PDB entry 7BOE | electron microscopy, 2.90 A resolution | chains A and K of the 21 polymer chains in the assembly

Chain A:
Molecule: 16S rRNA
From: Escherichia coli (strain K12)
Sequence (1542 nucleotides; each row starts with the number of its first residue):
     1 AAAUUGAAGAGUUUGAUCAUGGCUCAGAUUGAACGCUGGCGGCAGGCCUA
    51 ACACAUGCAAGUCGAACGGUAACAGGAAGAAGCUUGCUUCUUUGCUGACG
   101 AGUGGCGGACGGGUGAGUAAUGUCUGGGAAACUGCCUGAUGGAGGGGGAU
   151 AACUACUGGAAACGGUAGCUAAUACCGCAUAACGUCGCAAGACCAAAGAG
   201 GGGGACCUUCGGGCCUCUUGCCAUCGGAUGUGCCCAGAUGGGAUUAGCUA
   251 GUAGGUGGGGUAACGGCUCACCUAGGCGACGAUCCCUAGCUGGUCUGAGA
   301 GGAUGACCAGCCACACUGGAACUGAGACACGGUCCAGACUCCUACGGGAG
   351 GCAGCAGUGGGGAAUAUUGCACAAUGGGCGCAAGCCUGAUGCAGCCAUGC
   401 CGCGUGUAUGAAGAAGGCCUUCGGGUUGUAAAGUACUUUCAGCGGGGAGG
   451 AAGGGAGUAAAGUUAAUACCUUUGCUCAUUGACGUUACCCGCAGAAGAAG
   501 CACCGGCUAACUCCGUGCCAGCAGCCXCGGUAAUACGGAGGGUGCAAGCG
   551 UUAAUCGGAAUUACUGGGCGUAAAGCGCACGCAGGCGGUUUGUUAAGUCA
   601 GAUGUGAAAUCCCCGGGCUCAACCUGGGAACUGCAUCUGAUACUGGCAAG
   651 CUUGAGUCUCGUAGAGGGGGGUAGAAUUCCAGGUGUAGCGGUGAAAUGCG
   701 UAGAGAUCUGGAGGAAUACCGGUGGCGAAGGCGGCCCCCUGGACGAAGAC
   751 UGACGCUCAGGUGCGAAAGCGUGGGGAGCAAACAGGAUUAGAUACCCUGG
   801 UAGUCCACGCCGUAAACGAUGUCGACUUGGAGGUUGUGCCCUUGAGGCGU
   851 GGCUUCCGGAGCUAACGCGUUAAGUCGACCGCCUGGGGAGUACGGCCGCA
   901 AGGUUAAAACUCAAAUGAAUUGACGGGGGCCCGCACAAGCGGUGGAGCAU
   951 GUGGUUUAAUUCGAUGXAACGCGAAGAACCUUACCUGGUCUUGACAUCCA
  1001 CGGAAGUUUUCAGAGAUGAGAAUGUGCCUUCGGGAACCGUGAGACAGGUG
  1051 CUGCAUGGCUGUCGUCAGCUCGUGUUGUGAAAUGUUGGGUUAAGUCCCGC
  1101 AACGAGCGCAACCCUUAUCCUUUGUUGCCAGCGGUCCGGCCGGGAACUCA
  1151 AAGGAGACUGCCAGUGAUAAACUGGAGGAAGGUGGGGAUGACGUCAAGUC
  1201 AUCAUGGCCCUUACGACCAGGGCUACACACGUGCUACAAUGGCGCAUACA
  1251 AAGAGAAGCGACCUCGCGAGAGCAAGCGGACCUCAUAAAGUGCGUCGUAG
  1301 UCCGGAUUGGAGUCUGCAACUCGACUCCAUGAAGUCGGAAUCGCUAGUAA
  1351 UCGUGGAUCAGAAUGCCACGGUGAAUACGUUCCCGGGCCUUGUACACACC
  1401 GCCCGUXACACCAUGGGAGUGGGUUGCAAAAGAAGUAGGUAGCUUAACCU
  1451 UCGGGAGGGCGCUUACCACUUUGUGAUUCAUGACUGGGGUGAAGUCGUAA
  1501 CAAGGUAACCGUAGGGGAACCUGCGGUUGGAUCACCUCCUUA
Disordered / not traced: 1535-1542
Covalent attachments: covalent link G791-UR3_1498
Modified positions: PSU (pseudouridine-5'-monophosphate) at position 516, G7M (N7-methyl-guanosine-5'-monophosphate) at position 527, 2MG (2N-methylguanosine-5'-monophosphate) at position 966, 5MC (5-methylcytidine-5'-monophosphate) at position 967, 2MG (2N-methylguanosine-5'-monophosphate) at position 1207, 4OC (4n,o2'-methylcytidine-5'-monophosphate) at position 1402, 5MC (5-methylcytidine-5'-monophosphate) at position 1407, UR3 (3-methyluridine-5'-monophoshate) at position 1498, 2MG (2N-methylguanosine-5'-monophosphate) at position 1516, MA6 (6N-dimethyladenosine-5'-monophoshate) at position 1518, MA6 (6N-dimethyladenosine-5'-monophoshate) at position 1519
Ion coordination: Mg2+ site 1 near G21 (its only coordinating residue here); Mg2+ site 2 near A53 (its only coordinating residue here); Mg2+ site 3: A59, U387; Mg2+ site 4 near G100 (its only coordinating residue here); Mg2+ site 5: A109, G331; Mg2+ site 6: A116, G117, G289; Mg2+ site 7: G145, A197; Mg2+ site 8 near A171 (its only coordinating residue here); Mg2+ site 9: A174, C175; Mg2+ site 10: U180, A195; Mg2+ site 11: G299, G558; Mg2+ site 12 near A306 (its only coordinating residue here); 57 more Mg2+ sites not listed

Chain K:
Protein: 30S ribosomal protein S11
From: Escherichia coli (strain K12)
UniProt: P0A7R9 (RS11_ECOLI); residues 1-129 here = UniProt positions 1-129
Sequence (129 residues; each row starts with the number of its first residue):
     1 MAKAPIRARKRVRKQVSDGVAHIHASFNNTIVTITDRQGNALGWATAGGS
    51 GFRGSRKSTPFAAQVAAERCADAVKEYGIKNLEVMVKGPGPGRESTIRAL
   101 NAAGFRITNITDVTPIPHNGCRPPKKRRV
Disordered / not traced: 1-12

Interface between chain A and chain K:
Residue-residue contacts (77):
  G674(A) - His118(K)  base contact
  A675(A) - Ile116(K)  hydrogen bond to the sugar
  A675(A) - His118(K)  hydrogen bond to the base
  A675(A) - Gly120(K)  base contact
  A676(A) - Pro115(K)  phosphate contact
  A676(A) - Pro117(K)  sugar contact
  U677(A) - Cys121(K)  base contact
  G683(A) - Gly39(K)  hydrogen bond to the base
  G683(A) - Asn40(K)  hydrogen bond to the sugar
  U684(A) - Asn40(K)  sugar contact
  U684(A) - Ala41(K)  hydrogen bond to the base
  G685(A) - Ala41(K)  sugar contact
  G685(A) - Trp44(K)  sugar contact
  U686(A) - Leu42(K)  phosphate contact
  U686(A) - Trp44(K)  hydrogen bond to the sugar
  U686(A) - Tyr77(K)  phosphate contact
  A687(A) - Trp44(K)  sugar contact
  G688(A) - Thr46(K)  hydrogen bond to the phosphate
  G688(A) - Gly49(K)  phosphate contact
  C689(A) - Asn29(K)  hydrogen bond to the phosphate
  C689(A) - Thr46(K)  hydrogen bond to the phosphate
  C689(A) - Gly48(K)  phosphate contact
  C689(A) - Arg53(K)  salt bridge to the phosphate
  C689(A) - Lys57(K)  salt bridge to the phosphate
  G690(A) - Asn29(K)  hydrogen bond to the phosphate
  G690(A) - Arg53(K)  base contact
  G690(A) - Lys57(K)  base contact
  G691(A) - Ser26(K)  phosphate contact
  G691(A) - Asn28(K)  hydrogen bond to the phosphate
  G691(A) - Lys57(K)  hydrogen bond to the base
  U692(A) - Asn28(K)  hydrogen bond to the phosphate
  U692(A) - Gly54(K)  base contact
  U692(A) - Arg127(K)  phosphate contact
  G693(A) - Arg127(K)  salt bridge to the phosphate
  A694(A) - Ser55(K)  phosphate contact
  A695(A) - Gly54(K)  phosphate contact
  A704(A) - Trp44(K)  base contact
  G705(A) - Ile31(K)  base contact
  G705(A) - Trp44(K)  base contact
  A706(A) - His24(K)  phosphate contact
  A706(A) - Ile31(K)  sugar contact
  A706(A) - Thr33(K)  hydrogen bond to the sugar
  A706(A) - Ala41(K)  base contact
  U707(A) - His22(K)  hydrogen bond to the phosphate
  U707(A) - His24(K)  salt bridge to the phosphate
  U707(A) - Gly39(K)  hydrogen bond to the sugar
  U707(A) - Lys87(K)  salt bridge to the phosphate
  C708(A) - His22(K)  phosphate contact
  C708(A) - Gln38(K)  hydrogen bond to the sugar
  C708(A) - Gly39(K)  sugar contact
  G714(A) - Cys121(K)  base contact
  A715(A) - Gly120(K)  base contact
  A716(A) - His118(K)  base contact
  A716(A) - Asn119(K)  hydrogen bond to the sugar
  A716(A) - Gly120(K)  sugar contact
  U717(A) - Asn119(K)  hydrogen bond to the phosphate
  A718(A) - His118(K)  stacking on the base
  A718(A) - Asn119(K)  sugar contact
  G778(A) - Cys121(K)  sugar contact
  G778(A) - Arg122(K)  hydrogen bond to the sugar
  C779(A) - Arg122(K)  hydrogen bond to the sugar
  C779(A) - Pro123(K)  sugar contact
  C779(A) - Pro124(K)  phosphate contact
  A780(A) - Pro124(K)  phosphate contact
  A780(A) - Lys125(K)  hydrogen bond to the phosphate
  A781(A) - Lys125(K)  salt bridge to the phosphate
  C795(A) - Arg128(K)  sugar contact
  C796(A) - Arg127(K)  hydrogen bond to the phosphate
  C796(A) - Arg128(K)  salt bridge to the phosphate
  C797(A) - Arg127(K)  salt bridge to the phosphate
  U1506(A) - Arg128(K)  hydrogen bond to the base
  U1522(A) - Lys125(K)  phosphate contact
  U1522(A) - Arg128(K)  salt bridge to the phosphate
  G1523(A) - Lys125(K)  salt bridge to the phosphate
  G1523(A) - Arg128(K)  salt bridge to the phosphate
  C1524(A) - Arg122(K)  salt bridge to the phosphate
  G1525(A) - Arg122(K)  salt bridge to the phosphate
Also at the interface, not in a pair above, chain A (41 interface residues in all): A777, A1507
Also at the interface, not in a pair above, chain K (39 interface residues in all): Thr35, Gly43, Lys126, Val129

Overview:
41 residues of chain A and 39 residues of chain K are in contact; the contacts include 24 hydrogen bonds, 13
salt bridges and 1 aromatic stacking contact. Among the polar pairs are A675(A)-His118(K), G683(A)-Gly39(K)
and U684(A)-Ala41(K).
Here chain A is 16S rRNA and chain K is 30S ribosomal protein S11, both from Escherichia coli (strain K12).
Entry 7BOE (Bacterial 30S ribosomal subunit assembly complex state M (Consensus refinement)) was determined by
electron microscopy together with 7AF3, 7AF5, 7AF8, 7AFA, 7AFD, 7AFH and 17 further entries from the same
study.
